PDB entry 7KFZ | electron microscopy, 3.47 A resolution | chains A and B of the 3 polymer chains in the assembly

== Chain A ==
Name: GTPase KRas
Source organism: Homo sapiens
Notes: EC 3.6.5.2
UniProt: P01116 (RASK_HUMAN), isoform P01116-2; residues 1-169 here = UniProt positions 1-169
Amino-acid sequence (170 residues; row label = number of the first residue in the row; numbering starts at 0):
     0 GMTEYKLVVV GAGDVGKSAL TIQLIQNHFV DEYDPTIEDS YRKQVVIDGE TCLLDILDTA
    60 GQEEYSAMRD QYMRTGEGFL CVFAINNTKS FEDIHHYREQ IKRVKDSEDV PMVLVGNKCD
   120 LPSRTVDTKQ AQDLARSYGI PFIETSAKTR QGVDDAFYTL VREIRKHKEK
Not modelled in the structure: 0, 169
Sequence notes: expression tag (0); engineered mutation Asp13 (Gly in P01116)
Swiss-Prot annotation at these positions:
  - motif: Tyr32 to Tyr40 (Effector region)
  - binding site (GTP): Gly10 to Gly12, Val14 to Ala18, Val29 to Thr35, Ala59, Gly60, Asn116 to Asp119
  - modified residue: Met1 (N-acetylmethionine), Thr2 (N-acetylthreonine), Lys104 (N6-acetyllysine)
  - glycosylation: Thr35 (Microbial infection: O-linked (Glc) threonine)
  - natural variant: Lys5 (K5E: In NS3; K5N: In GASC), Gly10 (G10GG: In AML), Gly12 (G12A: In colorectal cancer samples; G12C: In lung carcinoma; G12D: In GASC, JMML and SFM; G12R: In lung cancer and bladder cancer; G12S: In GASC and JMML; G12V: In GASC), Asp13 (G13D: In GASC, JMML and OES; this construct carries the variant), Val14 (V14I: In NS3), Leu19 (L19F: In OES), Gln22 (Q22E: In CFC2; Q22R: In NS3), Pro34 (P34L: In NS3; P34Q: In NS3; P34R: In CFC2), Ile36 (I36M: In NS3), Thr58 (T58I: In NS3), Ala59 (A59T: In GASC), Gly60 (G60R: In CFC2; G60S: In NS3), 8 further natural variant entries in UniProt
  - mutagenesis: Asp38 (D38A: Decreased interaction with MAPKAP1/SIN1), Tyr40 (Y40A: Decreased interaction with MAPKAP1/SIN1), Gln61 (Q61L: Promotes GTP binding)
From the paper describing this entry:
  - binding site for GMP-PNP: Thr35, Gly60
  - contacts within the chain: Asp13-Asn86, Asp13-Lys117
  - conformationally variable residues (order/disorder transition, side-chain flip): Asp13, Glu62 to Met67

== Chain B ==
Name: Son of sevenless homolog 1
Source organism: Homo sapiens
UniProt: Q07889 (SOS1_HUMAN); residues 564-1049 here = UniProt positions 564-1049
Amino-acid sequence (491 residues; each row starts with the number of its first residue):
   559 GAMGSEEQMR LPSADVYRFA EPDSEENIIF EENMQPKAGI PIIKAGTVIK LIERLTYHMY
   619 ADPNFVRTFL TTYRSFCKPQ ELLSLIIERF EIPEPEPTEA DRIAIENGDQ PLSAELKRFR
   679 KEYIQPVQLR VLNVCRHWVE HHFYDFERDA YLLQRMEEFI GTVRGKAMKK WVESITKIIQ
   739 RKKIARDNGP GHNITFQSSP PTVEWHISRP GHIETFDLLT LHPIEIARQL TLLESDLYRA
   799 VQPSELVGSV WTKEDKEINS PNLLKMIRHT TNLTLWFEKC IVETENLEER VAVVSRIIEI
   859 LQVFQELNNF NGVLEVVSAM NSSPVYRLDH TFEQIPSRQK KILEEAHELS EDHYKKYLAK
   919 LRSINPPCVP FFGIYLTNIL KTEEGNPEVL KRHGKELINF SKRRKVAEIT GEIQQYQNQP
   979 YCLRVESDIK RFFENLNPMG NSMEKEFTDY LFNKSLEIEP RNPKPLPRFP KKYSYPLKSP
  1039 GVRPSNPRPG T
Not modelled in the structure: 559-565, 591-596, 744-749, 1045-1049
Sequence notes: expression tag (559-563)
From the paper describing this entry:
  - conformationally variable residues (side-chain flip): Trp729

== Chain A / chain B interface ==
Residue-residue contacts - 63 pairs, chain A then chain B:
  Ser17(A) - Leu938(B)
  Ser17(A) - Glu942(B)
  Ile21(A) - Glu942(B)
  Ile21(A) - Gly943(B)
  Gln25(A) - Gly943(B)
  Val29(A) - Pro945(B)
  Asp30(A) - Pro945(B)
  Glu31(A) - Asn944(B)
  Glu31(A) - Ser959(B)
  Glu31(A) - Lys963(B)  salt bridge
  Tyr32(A) - Lys939(B)
  Tyr32(A) - Gly943(B)
  Tyr32(A) - Asn944(B)  hydrogen bond (backbone-side chain)
  Pro34(A) - Asn936(B)
  Pro34(A) - Lys939(B)
  Pro34(A) - Thr940(B)
  Thr35(A) - Asn936(B)
  Tyr40(A) - His911(B)
  Arg41(A) - Asp910(B)  salt bridge
  Asp54(A) - His911(B)  salt bridge
  Ile55(A) - His911(B)
  Leu56(A) - His911(B)
  Asp57(A) - Thr935(B)
  Asp57(A) - Lys939(B)  hydrogen bond (backbone-side chain)
  Thr58(A) - Thr935(B)
  Ala59(A) - Thr935(B)  hydrogen bond (backbone-side chain)
  Ala59(A) - Leu938(B)  hydrophobic
  Gly60(A) - Trp809(B)  hydrogen bond (backbone-side chain)
  Gly60(A) - Leu938(B)
  Gln61(A) - Gly931(B)  hydrogen bond (side chain-backbone)
  Gln61(A) - Thr935(B)
  Glu63(A) - Lys814(B)  salt bridge
  Glu63(A) - Leu822(B)
  Glu63(A) - Ile825(B)
  Glu63(A) - Arg826(B)  salt bridge
  Glu63(A) - Thr829(B)
  Tyr64(A) - Ile825(B)  hydrophobic
  Tyr64(A) - Thr828(B)
  Tyr64(A) - Phe929(B)  hydrophobic
  Tyr64(A) - Phe930(B)
  Ser65(A) - Thr829(B)
  Ser65(A) - Glu1002(B)  hydrogen bond
  Ala66(A) - Thr829(B)
  Ala66(A) - Thr832(B)
  Ala66(A) - Ser876(B)  hydrogen bond (backbone-side chain)
  Met67(A) - Ser876(B)
  Met67(A) - Tyr912(B)
  Met67(A) - Phe929(B)  hydrophobic
  Asp69(A) - Ser880(B)
  Asp69(A) - Ser881(B)  hydrogen bond
  Gln70(A) - Val875(B)
  Gln70(A) - Asn879(B)
  Gln70(A) - Ser908(B)  hydrogen bond
  Tyr71(A) - Tyr912(B)  hydrogen bond
  Arg73(A) - Asn879(B)  hydrogen bond (side chain-backbone)
  Arg73(A) - Ser880(B)
  Arg73(A) - Ser881(B)
  Arg73(A) - Tyr884(B)
  His95(A) - Lys1003(B)
  Arg102(A) - Ser881(B)
  Arg102(A) - Asp1007(B)  salt bridge
  Arg102(A) - Phe1010(B)
  Asp105(A) - Arg1019(B)  salt bridge
Interface residues without a listed pair, chain A (34 interface residues in all): Asp33, Glu62, Val103
Interface residues without a listed pair, chain B (44 interface residues in all): Thr810, Leu833, Leu872, His905, Ile932, Leu934, Thr1006
The authors on this interface:
  - hot spots on chain B (mutagenesis) - W729E: decreased binding to GTPase KRas (chain A) (citing earlier work)

== Overview ==
34 residues of chain A and 44 residues of chain B are in contact, with 11 hydrogen bonds and 7 salt bridges.
Polar pairs include Glu31(A)-Lys963(B), Arg41(A)-Asp910(B) and Asp54(A)-His911(B). From the paper: a binding
site for GMP-PNP at Thr35(A) and Gly60(A); W729E of chain B reduces binding to GTPase KRas (chain A).
Here chain A is GTPase KRas and chain B is Son of sevenless homolog 1, both from Homo sapiens. Entry 7KFZ
(Structure of a ternary KRas(G13D)-SOS complex) was determined by electron microscopy.
